Entry 7NHF (X-ray diffraction, 2.35 A resolution); this record covers chains A and D of the 4 polymer chains in the assembly.

== Chain A (and D) ==
Name: Pyridoxal 5'-phosphate synthase subunit PDX1.3
Source organism: Arabidopsis thaliana
Notes: EC 4.3.3.6; chain D of this document is another copy of the same molecule, construct and numbering; everything in this record applies to it too
Reference sequence: Q8L940 (PDX13_ARATH); residues 2-292 here correspond to UniProt positions 1-291 (UniProt number = residue number - 1)
Chain sequence (291 residues; each row starts with the number of its first residue):
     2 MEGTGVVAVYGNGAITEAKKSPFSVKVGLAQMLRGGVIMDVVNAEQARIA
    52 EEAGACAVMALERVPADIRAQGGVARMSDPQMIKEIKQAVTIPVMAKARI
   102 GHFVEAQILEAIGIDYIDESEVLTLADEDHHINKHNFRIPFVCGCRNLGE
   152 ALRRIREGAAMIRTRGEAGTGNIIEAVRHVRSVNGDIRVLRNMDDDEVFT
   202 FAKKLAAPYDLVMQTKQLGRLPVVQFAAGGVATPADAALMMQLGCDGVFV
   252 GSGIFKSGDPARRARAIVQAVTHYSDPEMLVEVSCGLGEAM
Not modelled in the structure: 2-20, 290-292 (chain D: 2-22, 290-292)
Sequence notes: engineered mutation Arg166 (Lys165 in Q8L940)
UniProt features mapped onto this chain:
  - active site: Lys98 (Schiff-base intermediate with D-ribose 5-phosphate)
  - binding site (D-ribose 5-phosphate): Asp41, Gly170, Gly231, Gly252, Ser253
  - binding site (D-glyceraldehyde 3-phosphate): Arg182
  - modified residue: Met2 (N-acetylmethionine)
What the authors report for this chain:
  - catalytic residues: Asp41 (proposed by the authors, not directly observed)

== Interface between chain A and chain D ==
Pairs across the interface (23):
  Asp130(A) with Thr201(D), hydrogen bond (backbone-side chain)
  His131(A) with Glu198(D); Thr201(D), hydrogen bond
  Asn134(A) with Asp197(D), hydrogen bond; Phe200(D)
  Asn137(A) with Asp197(D)
  Arg154(A) with Lys204(D)
  Arg157(A) with Phe200(D); Tyr210(D); Asp211(D), salt bridge
  Glu158(A) with Phe200(D)
  Asp197(A) with Asn134(D), hydrogen bond; Asn137(D)
  Glu198(A) with His131(D)
  Phe200(A) with Asn134(D); Arg157(D); Glu158(D)
  Thr201(A) with Asp130(D), hydrogen bond (side chain-backbone); His131(D), hydrogen bond
  Lys204(A) with Arg154(D); Ala207(D)
  Tyr210(A) with Arg157(D)
  Asp211(A) with Arg157(D), salt bridge
Also at the interface, not in a pair above, chain A (17 interface residues in all): Phe104, Ala207, Pro209
Also at the interface, not in a pair above, chain D (17 interface residues in all): Phe104, Pro209

== In short ==
Chain A and chain D each contribute 17 residues to their interface; the contacts include 6 hydrogen bonds and
2 salt bridges. Polar contacts include Arg157(A)-Asp211(D), Asp130(A)-Thr201(D) and His131(A)-Thr201(D).
Curated annotation (UniProt) lists active-site residue Lys98(A), 5 D-ribose 5-phosphate-binding residues and
D-glyceraldehyde 3-phosphate-binding residue Arg182(A) on chain A. The paper reports the catalytic residue
Asp41(A).
Both chains are Pyridoxal 5'-phosphate synthase subunit PDX1.3 (Arabidopsis thaliana). Entry 7NHF (Crystal
structure of Arabidopsis thaliana Pdx1K166R) was determined by X-ray diffraction together with 7NHE from the
same study.
